3AP2 - chains B and S of the 4 polymer chains in the assembly; structure by X-ray diffraction, 2.40 A resolution.

== Chain B ==
Protein: Protein-tyrosine sulfotransferase 2
Organism: Homo sapiens
Notes: EC 2.8.2.20
UniProt: O60704 (TPST2_HUMAN); numbering as in UniProt (aligned over 43-359)
Sequence (337 residues; each row starts with the number of its first residue):
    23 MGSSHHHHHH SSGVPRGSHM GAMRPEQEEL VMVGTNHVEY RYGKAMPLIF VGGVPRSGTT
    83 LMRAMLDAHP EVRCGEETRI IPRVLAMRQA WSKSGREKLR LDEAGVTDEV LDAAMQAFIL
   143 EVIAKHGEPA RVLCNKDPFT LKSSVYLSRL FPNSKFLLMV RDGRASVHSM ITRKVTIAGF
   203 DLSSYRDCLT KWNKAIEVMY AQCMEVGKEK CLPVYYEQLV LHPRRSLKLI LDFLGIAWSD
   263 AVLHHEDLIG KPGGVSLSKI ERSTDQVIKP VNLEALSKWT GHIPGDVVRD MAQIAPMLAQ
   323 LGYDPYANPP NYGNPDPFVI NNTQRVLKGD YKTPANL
Unresolved in the structure: 23-51, 56-59, 353-359
Disulfide bonds: Cys96-Cys156, Cys225-Cys233
Construct notes: expression tag (23-42)
Small-molecule neighbours: adenosine-3'-5'-diphosphate (A3P): Pro77, Arg78, Ser79, Gly80, Thr81, Thr82, Leu83, Lys158, Arg183, Ser191, Arg195, Tyr238, Val242, His267, Ser285, Gln288, Val289, Lys291, Pro292, Val293, Asn294, Ala297, Lys300
Curated features (UniProtKB/Swiss-Prot):
  - region: Arg101 to Arg105 (Interaction with peptide substrate)
  - active site: Glu99 (Proton donor/acceptor)
  - binding site (3'-phosphoadenylyl sulfate): Arg78 to Thr82, Arg183, Ser191, Arg195, Tyr238, Ser285 to Asn294, Lys300
  - site (Transition state stabilizer): Lys158, Ser285
  - glycosylation: Asn343 (N-linked (GlcNAc...) asparagine)
  - mutagenesis: Arg78 (R78A: Strongly reduced enzymatic activity), Glu99 (E99A: Loss of sulfotransferase activity), Arg101 (R101A: Prevents dimerization and strongly decreases enzyme activity), Trp113 (W113A: Prevents dimerization and decreases enzyme activity), Lys158 (K158A: Nearly complete loss of enzymatic activity), Thr198 (T198A: Slightly decreased sulfotransferase activity), Ser285 (S285A: Abolishes sulfotransferase activity)

== Chain S ==
Protein: C4 peptide
Sequence (9 residues; row label = number of the first residue in the row):
  1001 EDFEDYEFD

== How chain B and chain S interact ==
Pairs across the interface (6):
  Arg118(B) - Glu1001(S)
  Arg118(B) - Phe1003(S)
  Glu119(B) - Phe1003(S)
  Glu119(B) - Glu1007(S)
  Arg122(B) - Phe1003(S)
  Arg122(B) - Asp1005(S)  salt bridge
Also at the interface, not in a pair above, chain B (4 interface residues in all): Ser116

== In short ==
The chain B/chain S interface involves 4 residues from each chain, with 1 salt bridge. Its one salt-bridged
contact is Arg122(B)-Asp1005(S). Ligands of chain B: adenosine-3'-5'-diphosphate. Curated annotation (UniProt)
lists active-site residue Glu99(B), 20 residues binding 3'-phosphoadenylyl sulfate and 7 mutagenesis sites on
chain B.
Here chain B is Protein-tyrosine sulfotransferase 2 (Homo sapiens) and chain S is C4 peptide. Entry 3AP2
(Crystal structure of human tyrosylprotein sulfotransferase-2 complexed with PAP,C4 peptide, and phosphate
ion) was determined by X-ray diffraction.
